Entry 8E5E (X-ray diffraction, 2.62 A resolution); this record covers chains A and C of the 3 polymer chains in the assembly.

== Chain A ==
Protein: Double-stranded DNA deaminase toxin A
Organism: Burkholderia cenocepacia
Notes: EC 3.5.4.-
UniProt: P0DUH5 (DDDA_BURC1); residue numbers follow UniProt; this construct covers 1290-1422
Chain sequence (139 residues; row label = number of the first residue in the row):
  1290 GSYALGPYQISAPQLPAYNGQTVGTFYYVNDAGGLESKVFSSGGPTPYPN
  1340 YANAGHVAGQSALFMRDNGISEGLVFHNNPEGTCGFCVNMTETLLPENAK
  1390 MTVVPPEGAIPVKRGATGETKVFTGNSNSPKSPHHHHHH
Not modelled in the structure: 1424-1428
Differences from the reference sequence: engineered mutation Ala-1347 (Glu in P0DUH5); expression tag (1423-1428)
UniProt features mapped onto this chain:
  - binding site (Zn(2+)): His-1345, Cys-1373, Cys-1376
Metal / ion sites: Zn2+: His-1345, Cys-1373, Cys-1376 (shared with 1 residue of chain B); Mg2+: Glu-1381, Thr-1382, Leu-1384, Asn-1415, Asn-1417
Reported in the primary citation:
  - Mg2+ coordination: Glu-1381, Thr-1382, Leu-1384, Asn-1415, Asn-1417
  - binding site for the 14-nt DNA strand: Ser-1331, Ala-1341, His-1345, Phe-1375, Asn-1378, Lys-1402
  - specificity-determining residues: His-1345, Phe-1375
  - Zn2+ coordination: His-1345
  - binding site for the 14-nt DNA strand (chain C): Pro-1338, Asn-1339, Tyr-1340, Ala-1341, Met-1379, Arg-1403, Lys-1420
  - mutagenesis - A1341P: increased catalytic activity on mismatch-containing substrates
  - mutagenesis - H1345C, F1375A, F1375R, M1379A, M1379R: abolished catalytic activity
  - mutagenesis - E1370K, E1370R, F1375Y: decreased catalytic activity
  - conformationally variable residues (side-chain flip): Glu-1370
  - mutagenesis - A1341E, A1341S, A1341T, A1341Y: abolished catalytic activity on canonical substrate
  - mutagenesis - A1341P: decreased catalytic activity on fully base-paired substrate

== Chain C ==
Molecule: 14-nt DNA strand
Sequence (14 nucleotides; numbered 1 to 14; the number before each row is that of its first residue):
     1 GTACCGGACGTTGC

== Chain A / chain C interface ==
Residue-residue contacts (15; chain A residue first):
  Pro-1338(A) / DG7(C)  base contact
  Asn-1339(A) / DG7(C)  base contact
  Asn-1339(A) / DA8(C)  sugar contact
  Tyr-1340(A) / DA8(C)  hydrogen bond to the phosphate
  Tyr-1340(A) / DC9(C)  hydrogen bond to the phosphate
  Ala-1341(A) / DG7(C)  base contact
  Asn-1378(A) / DC9(C)  phosphate contact
  Asn-1378(A) / DG10(C)  base contact
  Met-1379(A) / DA8(C)  sugar contact
  Met-1379(A) / DC9(C)  sugar contact
  Thr-1382(A) / DC9(C)  phosphate contact
  Arg-1403(A) / DT11(C)  hydrogen bond to the base
  Arg-1403(A) / DT12(C)  hydrogen bond to the sugar
  Lys-1420(A) / DA8(C)  phosphate contact
  Lys-1420(A) / DC9(C)  salt bridge to the phosphate
Other interface residues (no listed pair), chain A (12 interface residues in all): Phe-1375, Asn-1415, Ser-1421

== In short ==
The interface between chain A and chain C involves 12 residues on one side and 6 on the other, with 4 hydrogen
bonds and 1 salt bridge. Polar contacts include Arg-1403(A)/DT11(C), Arg-1403(A)/DT12(C) and
Tyr-1340(A)/DA8(C). From the paper: a binding site for the 14-nt DNA strand (chain C) at Pro-1338(A),
Asn-1339(A) and Tyr-1340(A) among others; H1345C, F1375A and F1375R of chain A, among others, abolish
catalytic activity; 13 substitutions were tested in all.
Here chain A is Double-stranded DNA deaminase toxin A (Burkholderia cenocepacia) and chain C is a 14-nt DNA
strand. Entry 8E5E (Crystal structure of double-stranded DNA deaminase toxin DddA in complex with DNA with the
target cytosine ...) was determined by X-ray diffraction together with 8E5D from the same study.
